7UM0 - chains c and C of the 6 polymer chains in the assembly; structure by electron microscopy, 3.80 A resolution.

# Chain c
Name: DNA-directed RNA polymerase beta subunit
Source organism: Bacillus phage AR9
UniProt: A0A172JI16 (A0A172JI16_9CAUD); residue numbers follow UniProt; this construct covers 1-496
Sequence (496 residues; numbered 1 to 496; the number before each row is that of its first residue):
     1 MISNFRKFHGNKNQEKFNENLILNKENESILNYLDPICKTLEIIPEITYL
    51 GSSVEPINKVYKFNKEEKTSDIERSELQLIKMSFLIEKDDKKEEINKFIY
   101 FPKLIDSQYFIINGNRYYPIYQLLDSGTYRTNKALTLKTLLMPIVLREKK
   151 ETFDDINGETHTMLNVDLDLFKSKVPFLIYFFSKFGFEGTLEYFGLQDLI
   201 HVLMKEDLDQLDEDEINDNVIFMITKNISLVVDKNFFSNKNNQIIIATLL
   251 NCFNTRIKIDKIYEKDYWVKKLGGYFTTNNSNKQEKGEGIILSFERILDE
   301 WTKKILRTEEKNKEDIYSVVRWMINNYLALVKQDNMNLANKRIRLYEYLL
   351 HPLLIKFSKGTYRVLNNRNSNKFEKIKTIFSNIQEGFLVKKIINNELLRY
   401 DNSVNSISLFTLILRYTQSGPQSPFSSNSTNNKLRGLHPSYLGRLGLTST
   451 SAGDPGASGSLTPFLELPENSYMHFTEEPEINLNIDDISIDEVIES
Unresolved in the structure: 485-496

# Chain C
Name: DNA-directed RNA polymerase
Source organism: Bacillus phage AR9
Notes: EC 2.7.7.6
UniProt: A0A172JHZ2 (A0A172JHZ2_9CAUD); numbering as in UniProt (aligned over 1-665)
Sequence (665 residues; row label = number of the first residue in the row):
     1 MDDISVIKNEDYEGSHRFLAEELLMPNANKTDGNRSTMFCSHLAQAVTLQ
    51 KAEPPLVYTNFENQVGKYSTAGYRKANSNYKVIEKIYKNDYNYVLIVQDQ
   101 ETGEYTLFERAECEFLTEHYGFQWDNDKIDSLKKDDTIEKDTVLYKNTCY
   151 DENMNFGYGVNLNAAYFSYKNETLEDAIVISESAAKKLGTFSVNKVKVSV
   201 NTNDILLNLYGDNENYKGFPDIGEHIKNQIIASRRRFDYNTALYELKNLN
   251 EMRDSDTPFFADGKIVDIEIFSNVPEEELKVQKYNEQVLYYINKQKEFSN
   301 NVYQKLKKIVEGKDNNVSDKLLHFYNNCKMRIDENISYTYQNSKFSGFIM
   351 EFTILEEEPLNKGSKITGRYGNKGVISKILPDDQMPTVAEGRFKGLKADI
   401 CLNPLGVFNRLNPSQLIEQELNWIAKFIRKDMEEAGSNEEKVSILLDFLN
   451 RVNKEETELMEEFINSLNKTELEEFLNDIIENGIPICQKPFFGNIGLDEL
   501 WELYNHYDHIDYFKCEGISTPLIIGEIYMVRLKHEPHSKFSARSTSFMNL
   551 RGLPAKSKNFKEHKDLYSKTPVRIGNMEISNLSLTNEMGSIMDMLNSYSN
   601 NETNRRELIMQLLTGNPFDTNIDLSDVESGTSKILKSLFTCLGLSIDDVE
   651 EEWENKLNGKVEDEK
Unresolved in the structure: 650-665

# Chain c / chain C interface
Contacting residue pairs - 84 pairs, chain c then chain C:
  Met-1(c) / Glu-474(C)
  Met-1(c) / Phe-475(C)
  Ile-2(c) / Phe-475(C)  hydrophobic
  Ile-2(c) / Pro-485(C)
  Ser-3(c) / Asp-151(C)
  Ser-3(c) / Asn-153(C)
  Ser-3(c) / Asn-155(C)  hydrogen bond
  Asn-4(c) / Asn-153(C)
  Asn-4(c) / Phe-463(C)
  Phe-5(c) / Tyr-58(C)
  Phe-5(c) / Met-460(C)  hydrophobic
  Phe-5(c) / Phe-463(C)
  Arg-6(c) / Pro-54(C)
  Arg-6(c) / Pro-55(C)  hydrogen bond (side chain-backbone)
  Arg-6(c) / Pro-485(C)
  Lys-7(c) / Asn-153(C)
  Phe-8(c) / Phe-463(C)  hydrophobic
  His-9(c) / Tyr-58(C)
  His-9(c) / Asn-60(C)  hydrogen bond
  His-9(c) / Leu-459(C)
  Gly-10(c) / Asn-60(C)
  Lys-12(c) / Leu-459(C)
  Asn-13(c) / Asn-60(C)
  Asn-13(c) / Gln-64(C)  hydrogen bond
  Glu-15(c) / Ser-15(C)
  Glu-15(c) / Gln-64(C)
  Lys-16(c) / Gln-64(C)
  Phe-17(c) / Leu-23(C)  hydrophobic
  Phe-17(c) / Gln-64(C)
  Glu-19(c) / Tyr-68(C)
  Ile-22(c) / Tyr-68(C)  hydrophobic
  Asn-58(c) / Leu-322(C)
  Lys-59(c) / Leu-322(C)
  Lys-59(c) / Asn-326(C)  hydrogen bond (backbone-side chain)
  Val-60(c) / Val-310(C)  hydrophobic
  Tyr-61(c) / Asn-326(C)
  Tyr-61(c) / Lys-329(C)  hydrogen bond (backbone-side chain)
  Tyr-61(c) / Met-330(C)  hydrophobic
  Tyr-61(c) / Asp-333(C)
  Phe-63(c) / Tyr-303(C)
  Phe-63(c) / Asp-333(C)
  Glu-67(c) / Asn-335(C)
  Lys-68(c) / Met-330(C)
  Lys-68(c) / Asn-335(C)
  Lys-68(c) / Ile-336(C)
  Lys-68(c) / Ser-337(C)
  Thr-69(c) / Ser-337(C)
  Thr-69(c) / Thr-339(C)
  Ser-70(c) / Ile-336(C)
  Ser-70(c) / Ser-337(C)
  Ser-70(c) / Tyr-338(C)
  Ser-70(c) / Thr-339(C)  hydrogen bond (backbone-backbone)
  Asp-71(c) / Thr-339(C)
  Ile-72(c) / Phe-271(C)  hydrophobic
  Ile-72(c) / Thr-339(C)  hydrogen bond (backbone-backbone)
  Ile-72(c) / Tyr-340(C)  hydrophobic
  Lys-103(c) / Asp-319(C)  salt bridge
  Ser-403(c) / Leu-116(C)
  Ser-403(c) / Thr-117(C)
  Val-404(c) / Leu-116(C)
  Val-404(c) / Tyr-120(C)  hydrophobic
  Asn-405(c) / Ala-46(C)  hydrogen bond (side chain-backbone)
  Ser-406(c) / Ser-69(C)  hydrogen bond (backbone-side chain)
  Ser-406(c) / Gly-72(C)
  Ser-406(c) / Asn-147(C)
  Ile-407(c) / Leu-43(C)  hydrophobic
  Ile-407(c) / Phe-156(C)  hydrophobic
  Ser-408(c) / Ser-69(C)  hydrogen bond (backbone-side chain)
  Phe-410(c) / Glu-21(C)
  Phe-410(c) / Leu-23(C)  hydrophobic
  Phe-410(c) / Val-65(C)  hydrophobic
  Pro-439(c) / Asp-3(C)
  Pro-439(c) / Ile-7(C)
  Leu-442(c) / Tyr-12(C)
  Gly-446(c) / Ala-20(C)
  Thr-448(c) / Ala-20(C)  hydrogen bond (side chain-backbone)
  Thr-448(c) / Glu-22(C)  hydrogen bond
  Thr-448(c) / Thr-37(C)  hydrogen bond (backbone-side chain)
  Thr-448(c) / Cys-40(C)
  Ser-449(c) / Glu-21(C)  hydrogen bond
  Ser-449(c) / Cys-40(C)
  Thr-450(c) / Thr-37(C)
  Thr-462(c) / Arg-17(C)
  Phe-464(c) / His-16(C)
Also at the interface, not in a pair above, chain c (56 interface residues in all): Lys-65, Arg-74, Arg-116, Asp-401, Asn-402, Leu-409, Leu-437, Gly-443, Leu-447, Ser-460, Leu-461, Pro-463
Also at the interface, not in a pair above, chain C (73 interface residues in all): Met-1, Ile-4, Val-6, Phe-18, Leu-19, Leu-24, Val-47, Thr-48, Phe-61, Asn-63, Ala-71, Glu-114, Phe-115, Tyr-158, Lys-320, Glu-456, Glu-462, Asp-478, Cys-487, Lys-489, Lys-533

# Overview
56 residues of chain c and 73 residues of chain C are in contact, with 15 hydrogen bonds and 1 salt bridge.
Polar contacts include Lys-103(c)/Asp-319(C), Ser-3(c)/Asn-155(C) and Arg-6(c)/Pro-55(C).
Here chain c is DNA-directed RNA polymerase beta subunit and chain C is DNA-directed RNA polymerase, both from
Bacillus phage AR9. Entry 7UM0 (Structure of the phage AR9 non-virion RNA polymerase holoenzyme in complex
with two DNA oligonucleotides containing ...) was determined by electron microscopy (same publication as 7S00,
7S01 and 7UM1).
